PDB entry 5NKU | X-ray diffraction, 2.00 A resolution | chains A and B

Chain A (and B):
Protein: Chlorite Dismutase
Source organism: Cyanothece sp. (strain PCC 7425 / ATCC 29141)
Notes: chain B of this document is another copy of the same molecule, construct and numbering; everything in this record applies to it too
UniProt: B8HNS6 (B8HNS6_CYAP4); numbering as in UniProt (aligned over 2-182)
Amino-acid sequence (188 residues; row label = number of the first residue in the row; numbers below 1 keep their minus sign (Gly-5 is residue -5)):
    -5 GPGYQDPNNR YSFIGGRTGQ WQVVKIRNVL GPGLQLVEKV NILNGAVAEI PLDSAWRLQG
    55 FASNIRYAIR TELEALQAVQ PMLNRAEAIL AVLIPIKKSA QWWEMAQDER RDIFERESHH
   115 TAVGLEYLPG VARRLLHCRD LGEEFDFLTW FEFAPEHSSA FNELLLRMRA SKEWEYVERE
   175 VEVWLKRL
Disordered / not traced: -5 to 0, 42-44 (chain B: -5 to 0, 41-44)
Sequence notes: expression tag (-5 to 1)
Bound ions: heme Fe: His114 (together with hydroxide ion)
Small-molecule neighbours:
  - heme (HEM): Asn58, Ile59, Arg60, Tyr61, Ala62, Leu70, Ile88, Ile90, Lys92, Trp96, Phe108, His114, Thr115, Gly118, Leu119, Leu122, Val125, Arg127, Leu129, Phe141, Thr143, Phe145, Phe155, Leu158, Leu159, Met162, Glu167, Trp168, Glu174
  - hydroxide ion (OH): His114, Arg127, Arg128, Leu129, Thr143, Phe145
Reported in the primary citation:
  - heme coordination: His114
  - binding site for hydroxide ion: Arg127
  - catalytic residues: Arg127
  - contacts within the chain: Tyr61-Arg104 (hydrogen bond), Tyr61-Arg105, His114-Glu167 (hydrogen bond), Lys92-Glu167 (hydrogen bond)
  - binding site for heme: Tyr61, Lys92, His131

Chain A / chain B interface:
Residue-residue contacts (43; chain A residue first):
  Pro1(A) with Leu135(B); Gly136(B)
  Asn3(A) with Asp134(B), hydrogen bond (side chain-backbone)
  Phe55(A) with Asp134(B)
  Ser57(A) with Asp134(B), hydrogen bond
  Asn58(A) with Trp97(B)
  Ile59(A) with Gln101(B); Arg104(B), hydrogen bond (backbone-side chain)
  Arg60(A) with Arg60(B); Gln101(B); Asp134(B), salt bridge
  Tyr61(A) with Gln101(B)
  Ala62(A) with Ala100(B); Gln101(B), hydrogen bond (backbone-backbone)
  Ile63(A) with Ala100(B); Asp102(B)
  Arg64(A) with Glu98(B), hydrogen bond (side chain-backbone); Met99(B); Ala100(B); Asp102(B), hydrogen bond (backbone-side chain); Glu103(B), salt bridge
  Leu67(A) with Ala100(B), hydrophobic
  Trp97(A) with Asn58(B)
  Glu98(A) with Arg64(B), hydrogen bond (backbone-side chain)
  Met99(A) with Arg64(B)
  Ala100(A) with Ala62(B); Ile63(B); Arg64(B); Leu67(B), hydrophobic
  Gln101(A) with Ile59(B); Arg60(B); Tyr61(B); Ala62(B), hydrogen bond (backbone-backbone); Gln101(B)
  Asp102(A) with Ile63(B); Arg64(B), hydrogen bond (side chain-backbone)
  Glu103(A) with Arg64(B), salt bridge
  Arg104(A) with Ile59(B), hydrogen bond (side chain-backbone)
  Asp134(A) with Asn3(B), hydrogen bond (backbone-side chain); Phe55(B); Ser57(B), hydrogen bond; Arg60(B), salt bridge
  Leu135(A) with Pro1(B)
Interface residues without a listed pair, chain A (25 interface residues in all): Arg4, Ala56, Arg133
Interface residues without a listed pair, chain B (26 interface residues in all): Arg4, Ala56, Arg133

Overview:
The interface between chain A and chain B involves 25 residues on one side and 26 on the other, with 12
hydrogen bonds and 4 salt bridges. Polar contacts include Arg60(A)-Asp134(B), Arg64(A)-Glu103(B) and
Asn3(A)-Asp134(B). The paper reports the catalytic residue Arg127(A); a binding site for heme at Tyr61(A),
Lys92(A) and His131(A).
Chain A and chain B are both Chlorite Dismutase (Cyanothece sp. (strain PCC 7425 / ATCC 29141)); the
structure, Joint neutron/X-ray structure of dimeric chlorite dismutase from Cyanothece sp. PCC7425, was
determined by X-ray diffraction together with 5NKV, 5MAU, 5K8Z, 5K90 and 5K91 from the same study.
